PDB entry 4J6V | X-ray diffraction, 1.90 A resolution | chains A and B

# Chain A (and B)
Protein: Tyrosinase
From: Bacillus megaterium
Notes: EC 1.14.18.1; chain B of this document is another copy of the same molecule, construct and numbering; everything in this record applies to it too
UniProt: B2ZB02 (B2ZB02_BACME); residues 1-297 here = UniProt positions 1-297
Amino-acid sequence (303 residues; row label = number of the first residue in the row):
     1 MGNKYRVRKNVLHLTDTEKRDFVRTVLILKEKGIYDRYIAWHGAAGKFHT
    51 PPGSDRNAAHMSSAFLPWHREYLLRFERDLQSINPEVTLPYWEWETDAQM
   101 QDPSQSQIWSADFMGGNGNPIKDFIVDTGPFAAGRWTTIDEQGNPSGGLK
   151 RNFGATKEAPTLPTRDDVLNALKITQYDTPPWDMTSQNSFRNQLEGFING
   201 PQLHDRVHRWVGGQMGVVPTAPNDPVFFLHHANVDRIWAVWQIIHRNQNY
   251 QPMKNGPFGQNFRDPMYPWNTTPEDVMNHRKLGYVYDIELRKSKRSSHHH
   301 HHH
Not modelled in the structure: 1-3, 290-303 (chain B: 1-3, 291-303)
Differences from the reference sequence: engineered mutation Gly2 (Ser in B2ZB02), Asp205 (Asn in B2ZB02); expression tag (298-303)
Bound ions: Cu ion: His42, His60, His69
What the authors report for this chain:
  - mutagenesis - N205D: decreased catalytic activity on both substrates
  - mutagenesis - M61L (30 and 40 %), M184L, N205D: decreased binding to copper
  - contacts within the chain: Asp205-Arg209 (hydrogen bond)
  - conformationally variable residues (side-chain flip): Asp205
  - mutagenesis - M61L (1.5-fold): increased catalytic activity on 10 uM CuSOy
  - mutagenesis - M184L: unchanged catalytic activity on 10 uM CuSOy
  - mutagenesis - M61L, M184L: decreased catalytic activity on copper is deficient

# Chain A / chain B interface
Residue-residue contacts - 52 pairs, chain A then chain B:
  Lys32(A) with Phe258(B)
  Gly33(A) with Phe258(B)
  Ile34(A) with Phe258(B), hydrophobic
  Asp36(A) with Phe48(B); Pro52(B)
  Arg37(A) with Phe48(B); Phe258(B); Pro265(B); Tyr267(B); Trp269(B), hydrogen bond (side chain-backbone); Asn270(B), hydrogen bond
  Ala40(A) with Phe48(B), hydrophobic; Tyr267(B), hydrogen bond (backbone-side chain)
  Trp41(A) with Tyr267(B), hydrogen bond (backbone-side chain); Pro268(B), hydrogen bond (side chain-backbone)
  Ala44(A) with Ala44(B), hydrophobic; Tyr267(B)
  Lys47(A) with Lys47(B); Glu141(B); Gln142(B); Gly143(B)
  Phe48(A) with Asp36(B); Arg37(B); Ala40(B), hydrophobic
  His49(A) with Gln142(B); Gly143(B); Asn144(B)
  Pro52(A) with Gly143(B); Pro145(B)
  Gly53(A) with Asn144(B), hydrogen bond (backbone-side chain); Pro145(B)
  Arg75(A) with Asn270(B)
  Gln142(A) with Lys47(B); His49(B)
  Gly143(A) with Lys47(B); His49(B); Pro52(B)
  Asn144(A) with His49(B); Gly53(B)
  Pro145(A) with Pro52(B); Gly53(B)
  Phe258(A) with Lys32(B); Gly33(B)
  Pro265(A) with Arg37(B)
  Tyr267(A) with Arg37(B); Ala40(B), hydrogen bond (side chain-backbone); Trp41(B), hydrogen bond (side chain-backbone); Ala44(B)
  Pro268(A) with Trp41(B), hydrogen bond (backbone-side chain)
  Trp269(A) with Arg37(B), hydrogen bond (backbone-side chain)
  Asn270(A) with Arg37(B); Arg75(B)
Other interface residues (no listed pair), chain A (27 interface residues in all): Ile139, Glu141, Met266
Other interface residues (no listed pair), chain B (27 interface residues in all): Ile34, Ile139, Met266

# In short
The chain A/chain B interface involves 27 residues from each chain; the contacts include 10 hydrogen bonds.
Polar pairs include Arg37(A)-Trp269(B), Arg37(A)-Asn270(B) and Ala40(A)-Tyr267(B). The Cu ion site is built by
His42(A), His60(A) and His69(A). The paper reports that M61L, M184L and N205D of chain A reduce binding to
copper; conformational variability at Asp205(A).
Chain A and chain B are both Tyrosinase (Bacillus megaterium); the structure, Crystal Structure of Tyrosinase
from Bacillus megaterium N205D mutant, was determined by X-ray diffraction together with 4J6T and 4J6U from
the same study.
